Entry 3QNR (X-ray diffraction, 2.25 A resolution); this record covers chains A and C of the 3 polymer chains in the assembly.

[Chain A (and C)]
Protein: DyP Peroxidase
Source organism: Rhodococcus jostii RHA1
Notes: chain C of this document is another copy of the same molecule, construct and numbering; everything in this record applies to it too
UniProtKB: Q0SE24 (Q0SE24_RHOSR); residue numbers follow UniProt; this construct covers 1-350
Chain sequence (353 residues; row label = number of the first residue in the row; numbers below 1 keep their minus sign (Gly-2 is residue -2)):
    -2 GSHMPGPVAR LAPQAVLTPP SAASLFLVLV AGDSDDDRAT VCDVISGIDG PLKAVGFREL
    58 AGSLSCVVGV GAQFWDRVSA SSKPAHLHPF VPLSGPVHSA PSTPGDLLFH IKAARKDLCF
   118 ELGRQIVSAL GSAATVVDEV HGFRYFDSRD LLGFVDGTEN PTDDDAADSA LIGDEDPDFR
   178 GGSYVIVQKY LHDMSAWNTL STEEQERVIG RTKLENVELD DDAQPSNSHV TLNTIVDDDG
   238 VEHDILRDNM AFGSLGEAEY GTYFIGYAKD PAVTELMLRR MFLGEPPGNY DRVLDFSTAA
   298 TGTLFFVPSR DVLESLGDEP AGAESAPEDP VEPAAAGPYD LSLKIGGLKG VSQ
Unresolved in the structure: -2 to 5, 314-350
Construct notes: expression tag (-2 to 0)
Ion coordination: heme Fe near His226 (its only coordinating residue here)
Residues lining bound ligands: heme (HEM): Asp147, Leu149, Phe151, Val152, Asp153, Gly154, Thr155, Glu156, Gln185, Tyr187, His189, Ile206, Arg208, Glu215, His226, Val227, Asn230, Thr231, Glu239, Ile242, Arg244, Asn246, Thr259, Phe261, Thr271, Met274, Leu275, Met278, Val290, Ser294

[How chain A and chain C interact]
Residue-residue contacts (33):
  Ala6(A) - Asp160(C)
  Arg7(A) - Pro16(C)
  Arg7(A) - Pro17(C)
  Arg7(A) - Thr159(C)  hydrogen bond (backbone-side chain)
  Arg7(A) - Asp160(C)  hydrogen bond (backbone-side chain)
  Leu8(A) - Thr159(C)
  Ala9(A) - Asp160(C)
  Gly47(A) - Glu156(C)
  Lys50(A) - Thr155(C)
  Lys50(A) - Asn157(C)  hydrogen bond (side chain-backbone)
  Lys50(A) - Pro158(C)
  Lys50(A) - Thr159(C)
  Ala51(A) - Thr155(C)
  Ala51(A) - Arg208(C)
  Ala51(A) - Asn213(C)  hydrogen bond (backbone-side chain)
  Phe54(A) - Pro17(C)  hydrophobic
  Phe54(A) - Ser145(C)  hydrogen bond (backbone-side chain)
  Phe54(A) - Val152(C)  hydrophobic
  Phe54(A) - Asp153(C)
  Phe54(A) - Gly154(C)
  Phe54(A) - Thr155(C)
  Arg55(A) - Arg141(C)  hydrogen bond (backbone-side chain)
  Arg55(A) - Asp144(C)  salt bridge
  Arg55(A) - Ser145(C)
  Arg55(A) - Arg146(C)
  Arg55(A) - Val152(C)
  Arg55(A) - Leu211(C)
  Leu57(A) - Pro17(C)
  Leu57(A) - Arg141(C)
  Glu118(A) - Glu212(C)
  Arg121(A) - Glu212(C)  salt bridge
  Gln122(A) - Glu212(C)
  Gln122(A) - Val214(C)
Interface residues without a listed pair, chain A (16 interface residues in all): Asp46, Glu56, Arg307
Interface residues without a listed pair, chain C (23 interface residues in all): Ser18, Ala19, Asp161

[Overview]
Chain A and chain C form an interface of 16 and 23 residues respectively; the contacts include 6 hydrogen
bonds and 2 salt bridges. Polar contacts include Arg55(A)-Asp144(C), Arg121(A)-Glu212(C) and
Arg7(A)-Thr159(C). Ligands of chain A: heme.
Both chains are DyP Peroxidase (Rhodococcus jostii RHA1). Entry 3QNR (DyPB from Rhodococcus jostii RHA1,
crystal form 1) was determined by X-ray diffraction together with 3QNS from the same study.
